PDB entry 6CE0 | X-ray diffraction, 4.60 A resolution (low resolution: residue-level contacts below are approximate; hydrogen-bond / salt-bridge calls are withheld) | chains G and L of the 6 polymer chains in the assembly

Chain G:
Molecule: Envelope glycoprotein gp160
Source organism: Human immunodeficiency virus 1
UniProtKB: A4ZPX1 (A4ZPX1_9HIV1); the construct lacks a stretch of the UniProt sequence and is renumbered around it, so the offset changes along the chain: 31-134 = UniProt 30-133; 136-165 = UniProt 134-163; 169-308 = UniProt 171-310; 311-321 = UniProt 311-321; 5 more segments
Amino-acid sequence (487 residues; numbered 31 to 517 plus 9 insertion-coded residues; 9 numbers in that range are skipped by the numbering (no residue carries them; nothing is unmodelled there); the number before each row is that of its first residue; a row labelled like 165A-165E holds insertion residues (165A, then the next letters in order)):
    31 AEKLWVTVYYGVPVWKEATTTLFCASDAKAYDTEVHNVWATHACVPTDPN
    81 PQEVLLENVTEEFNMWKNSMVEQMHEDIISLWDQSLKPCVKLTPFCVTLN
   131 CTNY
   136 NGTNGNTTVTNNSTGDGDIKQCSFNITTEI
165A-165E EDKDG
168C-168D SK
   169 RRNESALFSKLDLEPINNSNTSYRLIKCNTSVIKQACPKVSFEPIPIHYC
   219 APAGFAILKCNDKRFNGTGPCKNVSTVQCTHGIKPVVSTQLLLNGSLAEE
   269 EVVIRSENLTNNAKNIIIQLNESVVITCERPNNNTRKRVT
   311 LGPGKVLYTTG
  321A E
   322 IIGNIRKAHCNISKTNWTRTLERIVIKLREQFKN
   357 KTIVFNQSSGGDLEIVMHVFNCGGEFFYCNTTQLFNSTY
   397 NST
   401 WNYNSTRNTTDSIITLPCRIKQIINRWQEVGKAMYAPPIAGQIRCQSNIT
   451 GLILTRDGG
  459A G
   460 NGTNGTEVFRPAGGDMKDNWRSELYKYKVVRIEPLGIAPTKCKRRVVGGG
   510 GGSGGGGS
Unresolved in the structure: 31, 136-151, 165A-165E, 401-409, 508-517
Construct notes: engineered mutation Cys501 (Ala500 in A4ZPX1); expression tag (507-517)
Cystine bridges: Cys54-Cys74, Cys119-Cys205, Cys126-Cys196, Cys131-Cys157, Cys218-Cys247, Cys228-Cys239, Cys296-Cys331, Cys378-Cys445, Cys385-Cys418
Covalent attachments: glycan linked to Asn88, Asn332; N-acetylglucosamine (NAG) linked to Asn130, Asn160, Asn171, Asn197, Asn234, Asn241, Asn262, Asn276, Asn289, Asn301, Asn337, Lys348, Asn355, Asn362, Asn386, Asn392, Asn397, Asn448, Asn460, Asn463
Reported in the primary citation:
  - post-translational modification sites: Asn130, Asn160, Asn171

Chain L:
Molecule: PGT124 Light chain
Source organism: Homo sapiens
Amino-acid sequence (214 residues; each row starts with the number of its first residue; note: 2 numbers in that range are skipped by the numbering (no residue carries them; nothing is unmodelled there); a row labelled like 66A-66C holds insertion residues (66A, then the next letters in order)):
     4 SYVSP
    11 LSVALGETARISCGRQALGSRAVQWYQHKPGQAPILLIYNNQDRPSGIPE
    61 RFSGTP
66A-66C DIN
    67 FGTTATLTISGVEVGDEADYYCHMWDSRS
95A-95C GFS
    96 WSFGGATRLTV
  106A L
   107 SQPKAAPSVTLFPPSSEELQANKATLVCLISDFYPGAVTVAWKADSSPVK
   157 AGVETTTPSKQSNNKYAASSYLSLTPEQWKSHKSYSCQVTHEGSTVEKTV
   207 APTECS
Unresolved in the structure: 210-212
Cystine bridges: Cys23-Cys88, Cys134-Cys193
Covalent attachments: covalent link His197-Gly199

Interface between chain G and chain L:
Residue-residue contacts - 7 pairs, chain G then chain L:
  Tyr134(G) - Arg94(L)
  Gly324(G) - Arg94(L)
  Asn325(G) - Gly29(L)
  Asn325(G) - Ser30(L)
  Asn325(G) - Ser93(L)
  Asn325(G) - Arg94(L)
  Ile326(G) - Arg94(L)
Other interface residues (no listed pair), chain L (5 interface residues in all): Leu28

In short:
The interface between chain G and chain L involves 4 residues on one side and 5 on the other.
N-acetylglucosamine is covalently linked to Asn130(G), Asn160(G), Asn171(G), Asn197(G), Asn234(G) and
Asn241(G) and 13 more. From the paper: modification sites Asn130(G), Asn160(G) and Asn171(G).
Here chain G is Envelope glycoprotein gp160 (Human immunodeficiency virus 1) and chain L is PGT124 Light chain
(Homo sapiens). Entry 6CE0 (Crystal structure of a HIV-1 clade B tier-3 isolate H078.14 UFO-BG Env trimer in
complex with ...) was determined by X-ray diffraction.
